PDB entry 7ZUT | X-ray diffraction, 1.10 A resolution | chain A

[Chain A]
Name: Antifungal protein
Source organism: Penicillium expansum
Reference sequence: A0A0A2K0J0 (A0A0A2K0J0_PENEN); residues 1-58 here correspond to UniProt positions 33-90 (UniProt number = residue number + 32)
Chain sequence (58 residues; row label = number of the first residue in the row):
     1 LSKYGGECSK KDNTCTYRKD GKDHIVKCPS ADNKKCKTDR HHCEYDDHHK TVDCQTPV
Disordered / not traced: 1
Differences from the reference sequence: conflict Lys-11 (Glu43 in A0A0A2K0J0), Asp-12 (His44 in A0A0A2K0J0)
Cystine bridges: Cys-8/Cys-36, Cys-15/Cys-43, Cys-28/Cys-54

[In short]
Chain A is Antifungal protein (Penicillium expansum); the structure, Penicillium expansum chimera loop1, was
determined by X-ray diffraction (same publication as 7ZTF, 7ZTJ, 7ZVH and 7ZW2).
